Entry 6WHC (electron microscopy, 3.40 A resolution); this record covers chains A and R of the 6 polymer chains in the assembly.

Chain A:
Protein: Guanine nucleotide-binding protein G(s) subunit alpha isoforms short
Source organism: Homo sapiens
UniProt: P63092 (GNAS2_HUMAN); residues 1-394 here = UniProt positions 1-394
Sequence (394 residues; numbered 1 to 394; the number before each row is that of its first residue):
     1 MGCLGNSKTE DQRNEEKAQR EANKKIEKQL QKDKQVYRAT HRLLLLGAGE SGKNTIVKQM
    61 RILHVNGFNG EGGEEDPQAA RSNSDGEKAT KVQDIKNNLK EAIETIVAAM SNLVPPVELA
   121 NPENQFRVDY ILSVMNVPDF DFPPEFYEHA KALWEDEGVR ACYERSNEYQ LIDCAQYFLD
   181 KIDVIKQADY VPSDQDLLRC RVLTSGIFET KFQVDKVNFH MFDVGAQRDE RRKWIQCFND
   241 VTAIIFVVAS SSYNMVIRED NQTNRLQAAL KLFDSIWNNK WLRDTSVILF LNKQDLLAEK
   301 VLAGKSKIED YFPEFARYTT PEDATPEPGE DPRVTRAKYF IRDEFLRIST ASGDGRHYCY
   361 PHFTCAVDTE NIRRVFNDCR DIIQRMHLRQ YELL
Unresolved in the structure: 1-8, 50-206, 253-262
Differences from the reference sequence: conflict Asn54 (Ser in P63092), Ala226 (Gly in P63092), Ala268 (Glu in P63092), Lys271 (Asn in P63092), Asp274 (Lys in P63092), Lys280 (Arg in P63092), Asp284 (Thr in P63092), Thr285 (Ile in P63092)

Chain R:
Protein: Glucagon receptor
Source organism: Homo sapiens
UniProt: P47871 (GLR_HUMAN); numbering as in UniProt (aligned over 1-477)
Sequence (477 residues; each row starts with the number of its first residue):
     1 MPPCQPQRPL LLLLLLLACQ PQVPSAQVMD FLFEKWKLYG DQCHHNLSLL PPPTELVCNR
    61 TFDKYSCWPD TPANTTANIS CPWYLPWHHK VQHRFVFKRC GPDGQWVRGP RGQPWRDASQ
   121 CQMDGEEIEV QKEVAKMYSS FQVMYTVGYS LSLGALLLAL AILGGLSKLH CTRNAIHANL
   181 FASFVLKASS VLVIDGLLRT RYSQKIGDDL SVSTWLSDGA VAGCRVAAVF MQYGIVANYC
   241 WLLVEGLYLH NLLGLATLPE RSFFSLYLGI GWGAPMLFVV PWAVVKCLFE NVQCWTSNDN
   301 MGFWWILRFP VFLAILINFF IFVRIVQLLV AKLRARQMHH TDYKFRLAKS TLTLIPLLGV
   361 HEVVFAFVTD EHAQGTLRSA KLFFDLFLSS FQGLLVAVLY CFLNKEVQSE LRRRWHRWRL
   421 GKVLWEERNT SNHRASSSPG HGPPSKELQF GRGGGSQDSS AETPLAGGLP RLAESPF
Unresolved in the structure: 1-26, 204-213, 340-342, 368-375, 419-477
Disulfide bonds: Cys58-Cys100, Cys81-Cys121, Cys224-Cys294
Reported in the primary citation:
  - mutagenesis - Y145A, Y149A, K187A, Y202A, W295A, N298A, R308A, N318A, E362A, R378A (>10-fold), L382A (>10-fold), D385A, L386A: decreased signaling with Dual-agonist peptide
  - mutagenesis - Y149A, V191A, Y202A, W295A, R308A, N318A, L382A, L386A: abolished binding to Dual-agonist peptide
  - contacts within the chain: Asn298-Asn300 (hydrogen bond) (proposed by the authors, not directly observed)
  - conformationally variable residues (order/disorder transition): Gln204 to Ser213, Val368 to Gly375
  - mutagenesis - Y145A, N238A: decreased expression

Interface between chain A and chain R:
Pairs across the interface (44):
  Lys34(A) with Glu260(R)
  Gln35(A) with Glu260(R)
  Arg38(A) with Thr257(R), hydrogen bond (backbone-side chain); Leu258(R); Pro259(R), hydrogen bond (side chain-backbone); Glu260(R)
  Ala39(A) with Thr257(R); Glu260(R)
  His41(A) with Ala256(R), hydrogen bond (side chain-backbone); Thr257(R)
  Val217(A) with Ala256(R), hydrophobic
  Leu346(A) with Arg336(R)
  Thr350(A) with Met338(R)
  Cys359(A) with Arg336(R), hydrogen bond (backbone-side chain)
  Pro361(A) with Arg336(R)
  Phe376(A) with Ala256(R), hydrophobic
  Asp381(A) with Lys332(R), salt bridge
  Ile383(A) with Thr257(R)
  Gln384(A) with Leu253(R), hydrogen bond (side chain-backbone); Leu328(R); Lys332(R)
  Arg385(A) with Lys332(R), hydrogen bond (side chain-backbone); Ala335(R); Gln337(R)
  Met386(A) with Leu258(R), hydrophobic
  His387(A) with Leu252(R), hydrogen bond (side chain-backbone); Leu253(R); Leu258(R)
  Leu388(A) with Leu253(R), hydrophobic; Leu329(R), hydrophobic
  Gln390(A) with Arg173(R), hydrogen bond (backbone-side chain)
  Tyr391(A) with Arg173(R); His177(R); Glu245(R); Tyr248(R); Leu249(R), hydrophobic; Tyr400(R)
  Glu392(A) with Thr351(R); Asn404(R); Lys405(R), hydrogen bond (side chain-backbone)
  Leu393(A) with Leu329(R); Thr351(R); Ile355(R), hydrophobic
  Leu394(A) with Leu329(R), hydrophobic
Also at the interface, not in a pair above, chain A (27 interface residues in all): Gly353, Tyr358, Tyr360, Arg380
Also at the interface, not in a pair above, chain R (27 interface residues in all): Leu255, Ile325, Glu406
From the paper, about this interface:
  - specific contacts: Arg38(A)-Thr257(R) (hydrogen bond), Arg38(A)-Pro259(R) (backbone contact), His41(A)-Ala256(R) (backbone contact), Gln384(A)-Leu253(R) (backbone contact), Arg385(A)-Lys332(R) (backbone contact), His387(A)-Leu252(R) (backbone contact), Glu392(A)-Lys405(R)

In short:
Chain A and chain R each contribute 27 residues to their interface, with 9 hydrogen bonds and 1 salt bridge.
Among the polar pairs are Asp381(A)-Lys332(R), Arg38(A)-Thr257(R) and Arg38(A)-Pro259(R). The authors report a
hydrogen bond between Arg38(A) and Thr257(R); backbone contacts between Arg38(A) and Pro259(R), His41(A) and
Ala256(R) and Gln384(A) and Leu253(R) among others; a contact between Glu392(A) and Lys405(R). The paper
reports that Y145A, Y149A and K187A of chain R, among others, reduce signaling with Dual-agonist peptide;
conformational variability at Gln204(R) and Val368(R); 15 substitutions were tested in all.
Here chain A is Guanine nucleotide-binding protein G(s) subunit alpha isoforms short and chain R is Glucagon
receptor, both from Homo sapiens. Entry 6WHC (CryoEM Structure of the glucagon receptor with a dual-agonist
peptide) was determined by electron microscopy.
